PDB entry 2VQ7 | X-ray diffraction, 2.60 A resolution | chains A and D

== Chain A (and D) ==
Name: Flavin-containing monooxygenase
Organism: Methylophaga SP. SK1
Notes: chain D of this document is another copy of the same molecule, construct and numbering; everything in this record applies to it too
UniProt: Q83XK4 (Q83XK4_9GAMM); residues 6-461 here correspond to UniProt positions 1-456 (UniProt number = residue number - 5)
Chain sequence (461 residues; numbered 1 to 461; the number before each row is that of its first residue):
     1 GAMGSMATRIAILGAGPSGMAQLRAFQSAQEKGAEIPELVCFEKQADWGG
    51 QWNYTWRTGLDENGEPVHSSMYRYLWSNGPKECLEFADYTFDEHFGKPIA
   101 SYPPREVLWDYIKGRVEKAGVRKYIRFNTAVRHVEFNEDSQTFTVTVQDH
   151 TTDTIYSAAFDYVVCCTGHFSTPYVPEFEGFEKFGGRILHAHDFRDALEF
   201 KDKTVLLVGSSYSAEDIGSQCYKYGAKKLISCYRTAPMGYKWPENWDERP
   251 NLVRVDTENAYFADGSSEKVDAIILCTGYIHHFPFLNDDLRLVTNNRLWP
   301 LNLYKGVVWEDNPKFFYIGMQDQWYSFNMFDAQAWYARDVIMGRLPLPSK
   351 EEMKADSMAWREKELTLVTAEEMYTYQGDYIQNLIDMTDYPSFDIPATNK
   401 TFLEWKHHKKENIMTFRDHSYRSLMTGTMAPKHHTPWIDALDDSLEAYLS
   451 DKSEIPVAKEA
Unresolved in the structure: 1-7, 451-461
Construct notes: engineered mutation Ala158 (Glu153 in Q83XK4), Ala159 (Glu154 in Q83XK4)
Small-molecule neighbours:
  - FAD (flavin-adenine dinucleotide): Gly14, Ala15, Gly16, Pro17, Ser18, Gly19, Phe42, Glu43, Lys44, Gln45, Gly49, Gly50, Gln51, Trp52, His68, Ser70, Met71, Leu75, Trp76, Ser77, Asn78, Leu84, Thr129, Ala130, Val131, Cys166, Thr167, Gly168, Phe170, Phe285, Gln323, Ser326, Phe327, Phe330
  - NADP (NAP; NADP nicotinamide-adenine-dinucleotide phosphate): Tyr72, Leu75, Trp76, Ser77, Asn78, Phe170, Tyr174, Pro176, Phe178, Val208, Gly209, Ser210, Ser211, Tyr212, Ser213, Asp216, Arg234, Thr235, Asn251, Cys276, Thr277, Gly278, Tyr279, Asn296, Arg417
What the authors report for this chain:
  - mutagenesis - E158A/E159A: unchanged catalytic activity
  - binding site for flavin-adenine dinucleotide: Asn78, Leu84, Gln323, Ser326
  - binding site for NADP: Tyr212
  - catalytic residues: Asn78 (proposed by the authors, not directly observed)

== Interface between chain A and chain D ==
Contacting residue pairs - 59 pairs, chain A then chain D:
  Trp56(A) - Val175(D)  hydrophobic
  Trp56(A) - Glu177(D)  hydrogen bond
  Trp56(A) - Phe181(D)  hydrophobic
  Trp56(A) - Ile188(D)  hydrophobic
  Arg57(A) - Val175(D)  hydrogen bond (side chain-backbone)
  Arg57(A) - Glu177(D)  salt bridge
  Gly59(A) - Gly59(D)
  Leu60(A) - Leu60(D)  hydrophobic
  Leu60(A) - Pro66(D)  hydrophobic
  Leu60(A) - Pro173(D)
  Asn63(A) - Ile280(D)
  Gly64(A) - Thr172(D)
  Gly64(A) - His282(D)
  Pro66(A) - Leu60(D)  hydrophobic
  Arg73(A) - Glu182(D)  hydrogen bond (side chain-backbone)
  Arg73(A) - Lys183(D)
  Arg132(A) - His282(D)
  Arg132(A) - Pro284(D)  hydrogen bond (side chain-backbone)
  Gln148(A) - Arg291(D)  hydrogen bond
  Asp153(A) - Arg291(D)  salt bridge
  Asp153(A) - Val293(D)
  Thr154(A) - Asp288(D)
  Ile155(A) - Leu286(D)
  Ile155(A) - Asn287(D)
  Ile155(A) - Asp288(D)  hydrogen bond (backbone-side chain)
  Ile155(A) - Arg291(D)
  Thr172(A) - Gly64(D)
  Pro173(A) - Leu60(D)
  Val175(A) - Trp56(D)  hydrophobic
  Val175(A) - Arg57(D)  hydrogen bond (backbone-side chain)
  Glu177(A) - Trp56(D)  hydrogen bond
  Glu177(A) - Arg57(D)  salt bridge
  Phe181(A) - Trp56(D)  hydrophobic
  Glu182(A) - Arg73(D)  hydrogen bond (backbone-side chain)
  Lys183(A) - Arg73(D)
  Phe184(A) - Asp196(D)
  Gly185(A) - Asp196(D)
  Gly185(A) - Leu198(D)
  Gly185(A) - Glu199(D)  hydrogen bond (backbone-backbone)
  Arg187(A) - Arg187(D)
  Arg187(A) - Glu199(D)
  Ile188(A) - Trp56(D)  hydrophobic
  Asp196(A) - Phe184(D)
  Asp196(A) - Gly185(D)
  Leu198(A) - Gly185(D)
  Glu199(A) - Gly185(D)  hydrogen bond (backbone-backbone)
  Glu199(A) - Arg187(D)
  Lys203(A) - Lys203(D)
  Ile280(A) - Asn63(D)
  His282(A) - Gly64(D)
  Pro284(A) - Arg132(D)
  Leu286(A) - Ile155(D)
  Asn287(A) - Ile155(D)
  Asp288(A) - Thr154(D)
  Asp288(A) - Ile155(D)  hydrogen bond (side chain-backbone)
  Arg291(A) - Gln148(D)  hydrogen bond
  Arg291(A) - Asp153(D)  salt bridge
  Arg291(A) - Ile155(D)
  Val293(A) - Asp153(D)
Also at the interface, not in a pair above, chain A (47 interface residues in all): Tyr54, Thr58, Glu62, Glu65, His133, Glu135, Thr146, Pro176, Gly186, Asp193, Leu275
Also at the interface, not in a pair above, chain D (47 interface residues in all): Tyr54, Thr58, Glu62, Glu65, His133, Glu135, Thr146, Pro176, Gly186, Asp193, Leu275

== Overview ==
The chain A/chain D interface involves 47 residues from each chain, with 13 hydrogen bonds and 4 salt bridges.
Among the polar pairs are Arg57(A)-Glu177(D), Asp153(A)-Arg291(D) and Trp56(A)-Glu177(D). Bound to chain A:
flavin-adenine dinucleotide and NADP. The paper reports the catalytic residue Asn78(A); E158A/E159A of chain A
leave catalytic activity unchanged.
Chain A and chain D are both Flavin-containing monooxygenase (Methylophaga SP. SK1); the structure, Bacterial
flavin-containing monooxygenase in complex with NADP: native data, was determined by X-ray diffraction,
deposited together with 2VQB.
